PDB entry 5C1B | X-ray diffraction, 3.08 A resolution | chains B and C of the 8 polymer chains in the assembly

[Chain B (and C)]
Protein: Transitional endoplasmic reticulum ATPase
From: Homo sapiens
Notes: EC 3.6.4.6; engineered mutation(s): 709-728 deletion; chain C of this document is another copy of the same molecule, construct and numbering; everything in this record applies to it too
Reference sequence: P55072 (TERA_HUMAN); numbering as in UniProt; present here: 2-708, 729-806
Chain sequence (785 residues; numbered 2 to 806; 20 numbers in that range are skipped by the numbering (no residue carries them; nothing is unmodelled there); the number before each row is that of its first residue):
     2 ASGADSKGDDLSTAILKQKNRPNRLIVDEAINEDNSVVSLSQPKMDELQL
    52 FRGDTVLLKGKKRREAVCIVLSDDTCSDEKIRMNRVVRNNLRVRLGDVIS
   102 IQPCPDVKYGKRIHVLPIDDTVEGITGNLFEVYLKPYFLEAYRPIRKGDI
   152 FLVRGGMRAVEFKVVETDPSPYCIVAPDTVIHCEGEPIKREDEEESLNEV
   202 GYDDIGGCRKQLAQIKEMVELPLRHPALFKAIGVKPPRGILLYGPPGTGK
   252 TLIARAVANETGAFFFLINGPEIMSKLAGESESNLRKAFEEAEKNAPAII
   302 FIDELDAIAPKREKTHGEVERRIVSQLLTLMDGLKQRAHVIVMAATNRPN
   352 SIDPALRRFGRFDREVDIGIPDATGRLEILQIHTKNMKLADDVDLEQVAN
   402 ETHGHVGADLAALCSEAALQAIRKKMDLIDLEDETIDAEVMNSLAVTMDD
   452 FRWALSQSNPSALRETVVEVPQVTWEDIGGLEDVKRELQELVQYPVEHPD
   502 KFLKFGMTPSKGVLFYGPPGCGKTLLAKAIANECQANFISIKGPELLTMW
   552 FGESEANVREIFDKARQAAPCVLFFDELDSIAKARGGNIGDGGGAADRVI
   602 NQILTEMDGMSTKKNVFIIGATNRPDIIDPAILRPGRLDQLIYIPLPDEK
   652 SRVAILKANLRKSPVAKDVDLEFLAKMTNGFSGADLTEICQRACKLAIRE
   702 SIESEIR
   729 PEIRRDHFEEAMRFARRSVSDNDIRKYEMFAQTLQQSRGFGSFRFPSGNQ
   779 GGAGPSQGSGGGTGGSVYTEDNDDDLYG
Not modelled in the structure: 2-20, 588-593, 771-806
UniProt features mapped onto this chain:
  - region: T797 to G806 (Interaction with UBXN6)
  - motif: D802 to G806 (PIM motif)
  - binding site (ATP): P247 to L253, N348, H384, G521 to L526
  - modified residue: A2 (N-acetylalanine), S3 (Phosphoserine), S7 (Phosphoserine), S13 (Phosphoserine), S37 (Phosphoserine), K315 (N6,N6,N6-trimethyllysine), T436 (Phosphothreonine), S462 (Phosphoserine), K502 (N6-acetyllysine), K505 (N6-acetyllysine), K668 (N6-acetyllysine), S702 (Phosphoserine), K754 (N6-acetyllysine), S770 (Phosphoserine), S775 (Phosphoserine), S787 (Phosphoserine), Y805 (Phosphotyrosine)
  - cross-link (Glycyl lysine isopeptide (Lys-Gly)): K8 (interchain with G-Cter in SUMO2), K18 (interchain with G-Cter in SUMO2)
  - natural variant: R95 (R95G: In IBMPFD1), G97 (G97E: In CMT2Y), I126 (I126F: In IBMPFD1; uncertain significance), R155 (R155C: In IBMPFD1; R155H: In FTDALS6 and IBMPFD1; R155L: In IBMPFD1; R155P: In IBMPFD1; R155S: In IBMPFD1), R159 (R159G: In FTDALS6; R159H: In IBMPFD1), A160 (A160T: In IBMPFD1; uncertain significance), E185 (E185K: In CMT2Y), R191 (R191Q: In FTDALS6 and IBMPFD1), L198 (L198W: In IBMPFD1), A232 (A232E: In IBMPFD1), I254 (I254F: In IBMPFD1; uncertain significance), I369 (I369T: In IBMPFD1; uncertain significance), 2 further natural variant entries in UniProt
  - mutagenesis: F52 to D55 (Abolishes interaction with NPLOC4; when associated with A-110), R53 (R53A: Minor effect on affinity for ATP and ADP), R86 (R86A: Strongly increased affinity for ATP. Strongly reduced affinity for ADP), Y110 (Y110A: Abolishes interaction with NPLOC4; when associated with 52-A--A-55), R113 to H115 (Severely reduced binding to DERL1), F131 (F131R: Severely reduced binding to DERL1), L140 (L140D: Severely reduced binding to DERL1), D179 (D179R: No effect on binding to DERL1), H183 (H183W: Severely reduced binding to DERL1), K251 (K251Q: Impairs ERAD degradation of HMGCR and does not inhibit interaction with RHBDD1; when associated with Q-524), E305 (E305Q: Defect in ubiquitin-dependent protein degradation by the proteasome; when associated with Q-578), K312 (K312A: Does not affect methylation by VCPKMT), 8 further mutagenesis entries in UniProt
Metal / ion sites: Mg2+ site 1: T252 (together with ATP-gamma-S); Mg2+ site 2: T525 (together with ATP-gamma-S)
Ligand contacts:
  - ATP-gamma-S (AGS; phosphothiophosphoric acid-adenylate ester), molecule 1: D205, I206, G207, C209, P246, P247, G248, T249, G250, K251, T252, L253, D304, N348, I380, I383, H384, G408, A409, A412
  - ATP-gamma-S (AGS), molecule 2: D478, I479, G480, L482, P519, P520, G521, C522, G523, K524, T525, L526, N624, I656, N660, G684, A685, T688
  - ATP-gamma-S (AGS), molecule 3: R635, P636, R766

[Interface between chain B and chain C]
Pairs across the interface (106):
  E124(B) with K231(C), salt bridge
  G125(B) with A232(C)
  I126(B) with A232(C)
  M158(B) with I233(C)
  R159(B) with A232(C), hydrogen bond (side chain-backbone)
  P247(B) with R359(C); F360(C)
  G248(B) with F360(C)
  N270(B) with D333(C)
  P272(B) with S326(C); T330(C), hydrogen bond (backbone-side chain); R362(C)
  E273(B) with T330(C), hydrogen bond (backbone-side chain)
  M275(B) with R323(C); S326(C)
  S276(B) with R323(C); S326(C); Q327(C); T330(C)
  K277(B) with R323(C)
  E305(B) with R362(C), salt bridge
  H317(B) with R322(C), hydrogen bond (backbone-side chain)
  G318(B) with E319(C)
  E319(B) with E319(C), hydrogen bond (backbone-side chain)
  V320(B) with E319(C), hydrogen bond (backbone-side chain)
  E321(B) with E319(C), hydrogen bond (backbone-side chain); R322(C), salt bridge
  E402(B) with K614(C)
  A409(B) with F360(C), hydrophobic
  D410(B) with F360(C)
  A412(B) with K236(C)
  S416(B) with V235(C); K236(C), hydrogen bond (side chain-backbone)
  E417(B) with R365(C), salt bridge
  A419(B) with V235(C), hydrophobic
  L420(B) with F230(C), hydrophobic; V235(C), hydrophobic
  I423(B) with I233(C), hydrophobic
  R424(B) with E218(C)
  D428(B) with E80(C)
  L429(B) with N21(C); E80(C), hydrogen bond (backbone-side chain)
  L432(B) with H226(C)
  D434(B) with L229(C)
  E435(B) with A228(C); L229(C), hydrogen bond (backbone-backbone)
  I437(B) with L229(C), hydrophobic
  S457(B) with K615(C)
  S462(B) with F360(C)
  R465(B) with D564(C), salt bridge; E607(C), salt bridge
  P520(B) with R766(C)
  K543(B) with D609(C), salt bridge
  P545(B) with N602(C); T606(C)
  E546(B) with T606(C)
  L548(B) with N602(C)
  T549(B) with N602(C), hydrogen bond (side chain-backbone); Q603(C); T606(C), hydrogen bond
  W551(B) with G553(C), hydrogen bond (side chain-backbone); E556(C); R599(C)
  F552(B) with R599(C)
  E578(B) with R635(C), salt bridge; R638(C), salt bridge
  R625(B) with G767(C)
  D627(B) with F768(C)
  S664(B) with F506(C), hydrogen bond (side chain-backbone)
  P665(B) with K505(C); F506(C)
  E689(B) with Q641(C), hydrogen bond
  Q692(B) with M508(C); T509(C), hydrogen bond (side chain-backbone)
  R693(B) with E488(C), salt bridge
  C695(B) with F506(C), hydrophobic; M508(C), hydrogen bond
  K696(B) with L492(C); M508(C); S511(C); Q641(C)
  A698(B) with F506(C), hydrophobic
  I699(B) with F503(C), hydrophobic; F506(C), hydrophobic; M508(C), hydrophobic
  R700(B) with E491(C), salt bridge; Y495(C)
  S702(B) with K502(C), hydrogen bond (backbone-side chain)
  I703(B) with Y495(C), hydrophobic; H499(C); K502(C)
  E704(B) with Y495(C), hydrogen bond
  P729(B) with F506(C), hydrophobic
  E730(B) with F506(C)
  R744(B) with A759(C), hydrogen bond (side chain-backbone); Q760(C); Q763(C), hydrogen bond
  R745(B) with Q763(C); Q764(C), hydrogen bond (backbone-side chain)
  S746(B) with Q763(C); Q764(C)
  S748(B) with Q764(C)
  D751(B) with F768(C)
  K754(B) with F768(C)
  Y755(B) with G767(C); F768(C)
Other interface residues (no listed pair), chain B (88 interface residues in all): L278, N348, H384, M427, T436, M442, W454, N460, G521, S581, K584, N624, P626, K663, A685, I731, F758
Other interface residues (no listed pair), chain C (68 interface residues in all): L222, L329, G507, Y517, R560, R567, Q568, L605, P631, A632, P636, L642

[In short]
88 residues of chain B and 68 residues of chain C are in contact, with 22 hydrogen bonds and 11 salt bridges.
Polar contacts include E124(B)-K231(C), E305(B)-R362(C) and E321(B)-R322(C). Ligands of chain B: 3 copies of
ATP-gamma-S.
Both chains are Transitional endoplasmic reticulum ATPase (Homo sapiens). Entry 5C1B (p97-delta709-728 in
complex with a UFD1-SHP peptide) was determined by X-ray diffraction.
